Entry 5DNM (X-ray diffraction, 2.81 A resolution); this record covers chains F and I of the 10 polymer chains in the assembly.

# Chain F
Molecule: Histone H4
Organism: Xenopus laevis
UniProt: P62799 (H4_XENLA); residues 1-102 here correspond to UniProt positions 2-103 (UniProt number = residue number + 1)
Sequence (102 residues; numbered 1 to 102; the number before each row is that of its first residue):
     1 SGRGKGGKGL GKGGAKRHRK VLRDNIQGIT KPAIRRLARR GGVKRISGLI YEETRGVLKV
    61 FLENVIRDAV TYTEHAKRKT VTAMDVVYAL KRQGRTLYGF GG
Unresolved in the structure: 1-15
UniProt features mapped onto this chain:
  - DNA-binding region: Lys16 to Lys20
  - modified residue: Ser1 (N-acetylserine), Arg3 (Asymmetric dimethylarginine), Lys5 (N6-(2-hydroxyisobutyryl)lysine), Lys8 (N6-(2-hydroxyisobutyryl)lysine), Lys12 (N6-(2-hydroxyisobutyryl)lysine), Lys16 (N6-(2-hydroxyisobutyryl)lysine), Lys20 (N6,N6,N6-trimethyllysine), Lys31 (N6-(2-hydroxyisobutyryl)lysine), Lys44 (N6-(2-hydroxyisobutyryl)lysine), Ser47 (Phosphoserine), Tyr51 (Phosphotyrosine), Lys59 (N6-(2-hydroxyisobutyryl)lysine), Lys77 (N6-(2-hydroxyisobutyryl)lysine), Lys79 (N6-(2-hydroxyisobutyryl)lysine), Tyr88 (Phosphotyrosine), Lys91 (N6-(2-hydroxyisobutyryl)lysine)
  - cross-link (Glycyl lysine isopeptide (Lys-Gly)): Lys31 (interchain with G-Cter in UFM1), Lys91 (interchain with G-Cter in ubiquitin)

# Chain I
Molecule: 145-nt DNA strand
Sequence (145 nucleotides; numbered -72 to 72; the number before each row is that of its first residue; numbers below 1 keep their minus sign (DA-72 is residue -72)):
   -72 ATCAATATCC ACCTGCAGAT ACTACCAAAA GTGTATTTGG AAACTGCTCC ATCAAAAGGC
   -12 ATGTTCAGCT GAATCAGCTG AACATGCCTT TTGATGGAGC AGTTTCCAAA TACACTTTTG
    48 GTAGTATCTG CAGGTGGATA TTGAT

# How chain F and chain I interact
Contacting residue pairs (12):
  Arg35(F) with DA8(I), salt bridge to the phosphate
  Arg45(F) with DT6(I), base contact; DG7(I), hydrogen bond to the sugar; DA8(I), phosphate contact
  Ile46(F) with DG7(I), sugar contact; DA8(I), hydrogen bond to the phosphate
  Ser47(F) with DG7(I), phosphate contact
  Gly48(F) with DG7(I), hydrogen bond to the phosphate
  Arg78(F) with DC27(I), phosphate contact
  Lys79(F) with DG26(I), salt bridge to the phosphate; DC27(I), hydrogen bond to the phosphate
  Thr80(F) with DC27(I), hydrogen bond to the phosphate
Other interface residues (no listed pair), chain F (11 interface residues in all): Arg39, Lys44, Lys77
Other interface residues (no listed pair), chain I (7 interface residues in all): DA9, DA28

# Summary
11 residues of chain F and 7 residues of chain I are in contact; the contacts include 5 hydrogen bonds and 2
salt bridges. Among the polar pairs are Arg45(F)-DG7(I), Ile46(F)-DA8(I) and Gly48(F)-DG7(I). Curated
annotation (UniProt) lists a DNA-binding region on chain F.
Here chain F is Histone H4 (Xenopus laevis) and chain I is a 145-nt DNA strand. Entry 5DNM (Nucleosome core
particle containing adducts of ruthenium(II)-toluene PTA complex) was determined by X-ray diffraction,
deposited together with 5DNN.
